Entry 7YW2 (X-ray diffraction, 2.23 A resolution); this record covers chain A.

Chain A:
Molecule: tRNA 2'-phosphotransferase 1
Source organism: Mus musculus
Notes: EC 2.7.1.160
UniProtKB: Q8K3A2 (TRPT1_MOUSE); residue numbers follow UniProt; this construct covers 1-249
Sequence (249 residues; row label = number of the first residue in the row):
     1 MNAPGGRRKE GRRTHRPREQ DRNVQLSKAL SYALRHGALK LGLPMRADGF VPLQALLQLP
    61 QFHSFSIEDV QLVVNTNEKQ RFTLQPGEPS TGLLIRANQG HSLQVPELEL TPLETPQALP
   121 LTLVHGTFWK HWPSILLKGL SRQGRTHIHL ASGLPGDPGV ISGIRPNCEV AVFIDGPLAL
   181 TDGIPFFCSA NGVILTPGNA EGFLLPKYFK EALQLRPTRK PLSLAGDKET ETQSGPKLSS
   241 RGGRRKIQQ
Not modelled in the structure: 1-18, 225-249
Residues lining bound ligands:
  - glycine (GLY), molecule 1: Leu-39, Met-45, Arg-46, Ala-47, Gln-104
  - glycine (GLY), molecule 2: Pro-52, Gln-54, Ala-55, Gln-58
  - glycine (GLY), molecule 3: Gln-71, Asn-75, Leu-84, Leu-93
  - glycine (GLY), molecule 4: Asn-75, Thr-76, Asn-77, Glu-78, Gln-80
  - glycine (GLY), molecule 5: Pro-106, Leu-110, His-147, Phe-187, Pro-197
  - glycine (GLY), molecule 6: Glu-107, Leu-108, Glu-109, Leu-110
  - glycine (GLY), molecule 7: Pro-120, Ser-152, Gly-159, Cys-188, Gly-192, Ile-194
  - glycine (GLY), molecule 8: Phe-128, Lys-130, Asn-167, Glu-169, Arg-216
  - glycine (GLY), molecule 9: Lys-130, His-131, Ser-134
  - glycine (GLY), molecule 10: Ser-141, Arg-142, Gln-143, Glu-201
  - HQG ([[(2R,3S,4R,5R)-5-(6-aminopurin-9-yl)-3,4-bis(oxidanyl)oxolan-2-yl]methoxy-oxidanyl-phosphoryl] [(2R,3S,4R,5R)-3,4-bis(oxidanyl)-5-phosphonooxy-oxolan-2-yl]methyl hydrogen phosphate): Arg-35, Lys-79, Arg-81, His-125, Gly-126, Thr-127, Phe-128, His-131, Ser-134, Ile-135, Lys-138, Gly-139, Leu-140, Ser-141, Gln-143, Arg-145, His-149, Ser-162, Gly-163, Ile-164, Arg-165, Phe-203
  - sorbitol (SOR), molecule 1: Asn-23, Val-24, Ser-27, Lys-28, Ser-31, Val-73, Thr-76, Asn-77, Glu-78, Arg-81
  - sorbitol (SOR), molecule 2: His-36, Lys-40, Ser-102, Gly-144, Arg-145
Curated features (UniProtKB/Swiss-Prot):
  - modified residue: Met-1 (N-acetylmethionine)
From the paper describing this entry:
  - binding site for HQG: His-125, Thr-127, Ser-134, Ile-135, Ser-141, Arg-142, Gln-143, Ser-162, Gly-163
  - conformationally variable residues (side-chain flip): Ser-162
  - mutagenesis - R35A, H36A, H125A/T127A, I135A/Q143A, R145A: abolished catalytic activity
  - mutagenesis - S27A/K28A, R35A, H36A, H125A/T127A, N191A/V193A: abolished growth
  - catalytic residues: Arg-35, His-36
  - mutagenesis - S27A, K28A: decreased catalytic activity (ADP-ribosylation activity)
  - mutagenesis - S27A/K28A, K79A, R81A: decreased catalytic activity on ssDNA
  - mutagenesis - S27A/K28A, K79A, R81A: decreased catalytic activity on ssRNA
  - mutagenesis - R81A: decreased catalytic activity on ssDN A
  - mutagenesis - R81A: decreased catalytic activity on ssRN A
  - mutagenesis - N191A/V193A: decreased catalytic activity
  - mutagenesis - K79A: unchanged growth
  - mutagenesis - H125A/T127A, R145A: abolished binding to NAD
  - mutagenesis - S27A, K28A, R35A, K79A, R81A: unchanged binding to NAD
  - specificity-determining residues: Lys-79, Arg-81
  - binding site for sorbitol: Ser-27, Lys-28

In short:
Ligands of chain A: compound HQG, 10 copies of glycine and sorbitol. The paper reports catalytic residues
Arg-35 and His-36; R35A, H36A and H125A/T127A, among others, abolish catalytic activity; 11 substitutions were
tested in all.
Chain A is tRNA 2'-phosphotransferase 1 (Mus musculus); the structure, Crystal structure of tRNA
2'-phosphotransferase from Mus musculus, was determined by X-ray diffraction together with 7YW3 and 7YW4 from
the same study.
